3LSF - chains B and E; structure by X-ray diffraction, 1.85 A resolution.

Chain B (and E):
Protein: Glutamate receptor 2
Source organism: Rattus norvegicus
Notes: chain E of this document is another copy of the same molecule, construct and numbering; everything in this record applies to it too
UniProt: P19491 (GRIA2_RAT); the construct has insertions or renumbered stretches relative to UniProt, so the offset changes along the chain: 4-117 = UniProt 414-527; 120-261 = UniProt 653-794
Chain sequence (258 residues; each row starts with the number of its first residue):
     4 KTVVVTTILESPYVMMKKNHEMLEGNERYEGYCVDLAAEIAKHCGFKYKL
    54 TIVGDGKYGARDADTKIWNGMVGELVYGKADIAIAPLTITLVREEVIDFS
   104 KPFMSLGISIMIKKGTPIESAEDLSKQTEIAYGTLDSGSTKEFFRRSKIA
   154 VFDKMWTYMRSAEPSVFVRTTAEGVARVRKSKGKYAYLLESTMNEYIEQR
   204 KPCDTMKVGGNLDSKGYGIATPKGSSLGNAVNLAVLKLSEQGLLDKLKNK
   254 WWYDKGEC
Sequence notes: linker (118-119); engineered mutation Ser-242 (Asn775 in P19491)
Cystine bridges: Cys-206/Cys-261
Metal / ion sites: Zn2+: Glu-42, His-46 (shared with 1 residue of chain H)
Ligand contacts:
  - glutamic acid (GLU): Tyr-61, Pro-89, Leu-90, Thr-91, Arg-96, Leu-138, Gly-141, Ser-142, Thr-143, Leu-192, Glu-193, Tyr-220
  - 2-(2-oxopyrrolidin-1-yl)acetamide (PZI), molecule 1: Tyr-35, Pro-105, Phe-106, Met-107, Ser-108, Ser-242, Leu-247, Asp-248, Lys-251
  - 2-(2-oxopyrrolidin-1-yl)acetamide (PZI), molecule 2: Pro-105, Ser-108, Ser-217, Lys-218, Gly-219
  - 2-(2-oxopyrrolidin-1-yl)acetamide (PZI), molecule 3: Asn-214, Leu-215, Asp-216, Ser-217
UniProt features mapped onto this chain:
  - binding site (L-glutamate): Pro-89, Thr-91, Arg-96, Ser-142, Thr-143, Glu-193
  - site: Arg-64 (Interaction with the cone snail toxin Con-ikot-ikot), Ile-121 (Crucial to convey clamshell closure to channel opening), Arg-148 (Interaction with the cone snail toxin Con-ikot-ikot), Lys-240 (Interaction with the cone snail toxin Con-ikot-ikot)
  - modified residue (Phosphoserine): Ser-150, Ser-184

How chain B and chain E interact:
Contacting residue pairs (26):
  Ile-92(B) / Lys-104(E)
  Ile-92(B) / Leu-239(E)  hydrophobic
  Thr-93(B) / Glu-243(E)
  Leu-94(B) / Leu-236(E)  hydrophobic
  Leu-94(B) / Lys-240(E)
  Leu-94(B) / Glu-243(E)  hydrogen bond (backbone-side chain)
  Glu-97(B) / Lys-104(E)  salt bridge
  Glu-97(B) / Asn-235(E)  hydrogen bond
  Glu-97(B) / Leu-236(E)
  Glu-97(B) / Leu-239(E)
  Phe-102(B) / Lys-104(E)  hydrogen bond (backbone-side chain)
  Ser-103(B) / Lys-104(E)
  Lys-104(B) / Glu-97(E)  salt bridge
  Lys-104(B) / Phe-102(E)  hydrogen bond (side chain-backbone)
  Lys-104(B) / Ser-103(E)
  Pro-105(B) / Pro-105(E)  hydrophobic
  Ser-108(B) / Ser-108(E)
  Ile-152(B) / Gln-244(E)
  Ser-217(B) / Ser-242(E)
  Asn-235(B) / Glu-97(E)  hydrogen bond
  Leu-236(B) / Leu-94(E)
  Leu-239(B) / Ile-92(E)  hydrophobic
  Leu-239(B) / Glu-97(E)
  Lys-240(B) / Leu-94(E)
  Glu-243(B) / Thr-93(E)
  Glu-243(B) / Leu-94(E)  hydrogen bond (side chain-backbone)
Interface residues without a listed pair, chain B (20 interface residues in all): Asp-216, Ser-242, Gln-244, Asp-248
Interface residues without a listed pair, chain E (21 interface residues in all): Glu-98, Ile-152, Asp-216, Ser-217, Asp-248

In short:
20 residues of chain B and 21 residues of chain E are in contact, with 6 hydrogen bonds and 2 salt bridges.
Polar contacts include Glu-97(B)/Lys-104(E), Leu-94(B)/Glu-243(E) and Glu-97(B)/Asn-235(E). Ligands of chain
B: glutamic acid and 3 copies of 2-(2-oxopyrrolidin-1-yl)acetamide.
Chain B and chain E are both Glutamate receptor 2 (Rattus norvegicus); the structure, Piracetam bound to the
ligand binding domain of GluA2, was determined by X-ray diffraction, deposited together with 3LSX, 3LSL and
3LSW.
